PDB entry 5NMG | X-ray diffraction, 2.75 A resolution | chains A and B of the 5 polymer chains in the assembly

# Chain A
Name: HLA class I histocompatibility antigen, A-2 alpha chain
From: Homo sapiens
UniProtKB: P01892 (1A02_HUMAN); residues 1-276 here correspond to UniProt positions 25-300 (UniProt number = residue number + 24)
Sequence (276 residues; each row starts with the number of its first residue):
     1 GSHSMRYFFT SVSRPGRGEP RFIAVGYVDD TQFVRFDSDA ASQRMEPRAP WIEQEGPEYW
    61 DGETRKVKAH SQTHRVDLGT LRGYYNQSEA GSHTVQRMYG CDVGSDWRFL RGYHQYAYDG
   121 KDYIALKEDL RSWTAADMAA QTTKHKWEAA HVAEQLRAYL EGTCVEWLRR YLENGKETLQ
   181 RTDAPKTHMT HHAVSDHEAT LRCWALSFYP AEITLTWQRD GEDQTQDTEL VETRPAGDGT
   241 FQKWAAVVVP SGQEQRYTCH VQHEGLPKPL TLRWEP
Cystine bridges: Cys-101/Cys-164, Cys-203/Cys-259

# Chain B
Name: Beta-2-microglobulin
From: Homo sapiens
UniProtKB: P61769 (B2MG_HUMAN); residues 1-99 here correspond to UniProt positions 21-119 (UniProt number = residue number + 20)
Sequence (100 residues; row label = number of the first residue in the row; numbering starts at 0):
     0 MIQRTPKIQV YSRHPAENGK SNFLNCYVSG FHPSDIEVDL LKNGERIEKV EHSDLSFSKD
    60 WSFYLLYYTE FTPTEKDEYA CRVNHVTLSQ PKIVKWDRDM
Construct notes: initiating methionine (0)
UniProt features mapped onto this chain:
  - modified residue: Gln-2 (Pyrrolidone carboxylic acid)
  - glycosylation: Ile-1 (N-linked (Glc) (glycation) isoleucine), Lys-19 (N-linked (Glc) (glycation) lysine), Lys-41 (N-linked (Glc) (glycation) lysine), Lys-48 (N-linked (Glc) (glycation) lysine), Lys-58 (N-linked (Glc) (glycation) lysine), Lys-91 (N-linked (Glc) (glycation) lysine), Lys-94 (N-linked (Glc) (glycation) lysine)
Cystine bridges: Cys-25/Cys-80

# Interface between chain A and chain B
Pairs across the interface (59):
  Phe-8(A) / Ser-55(B)
  Phe-8(A) / Phe-56(B)
  Phe-9(A) / Phe-56(B)
  Thr-10(A) / Phe-56(B)
  Thr-10(A) / Phe-62(B)
  Val-12(A) / Ser-33(B)
  Ile-23(A) / Leu-54(B)
  Val-25(A) / Asp-53(B)
  Val-25(A) / Leu-54(B)
  Val-25(A) / Ser-55(B)
  Tyr-27(A) / Ser-55(B)  hydrogen bond
  Tyr-27(A) / Tyr-63(B)  hydrogen bond
  Gln-32(A) / Asp-53(B)
  Arg-35(A) / Asp-53(B)  salt bridge
  Arg-48(A) / Asp-53(B)  salt bridge
  Ser-92(A) / Met-0(B)
  His-93(A) / Met-0(B)
  Gln-96(A) / His-31(B)  hydrogen bond
  Gln-96(A) / Phe-56(B)
  Gln-96(A) / Trp-60(B)  hydrogen bond (side chain-backbone)
  Gln-96(A) / Phe-62(B)
  Arg-97(A) / Phe-56(B)
  Gln-115(A) / Trp-60(B)
  Tyr-116(A) / Trp-60(B)
  Ala-117(A) / Trp-60(B)
  Asp-119(A) / Met-0(B)
  Asp-119(A) / Ile-1(B)
  Asp-119(A) / His-31(B)
  Gly-120(A) / Ile-1(B)
  Gly-120(A) / His-31(B)
  Gly-120(A) / Trp-60(B)
  Lys-121(A) / Ile-1(B)
  Asp-122(A) / Trp-60(B)  hydrogen bond
  Thr-190(A) / Asp-98(B)
  His-192(A) / Asp-98(B)  salt bridge
  Arg-202(A) / Asp-98(B)  salt bridge
  Arg-202(A) / Met-99(B)
  Trp-204(A) / Asp-98(B)
  Trp-204(A) / Met-99(B)
  Val-231(A) / Gln-8(B)
  Glu-232(A) / Lys-6(B)  salt bridge
  Glu-232(A) / Gln-8(B)
  Glu-232(A) / Tyr-26(B)
  Glu-232(A) / Ser-28(B)  hydrogen bond
  Arg-234(A) / Gln-8(B)
  Arg-234(A) / Tyr-10(B)
  Arg-234(A) / Met-99(B)  hydrogen bond (side chain-backbone)
  Pro-235(A) / Tyr-10(B)  hydrogen bond (backbone-side chain)
  Pro-235(A) / Tyr-26(B)
  Pro-235(A) / Leu-65(B)  hydrophobic
  Ala-236(A) / Arg-12(B)
  Ala-236(A) / Asn-24(B)
  Gly-237(A) / Arg-12(B)  hydrogen bond (backbone-side chain)
  Gly-237(A) / Leu-65(B)
  Asp-238(A) / Arg-12(B)
  Gln-242(A) / Tyr-10(B)
  Gln-242(A) / Ser-11(B)
  Gln-242(A) / Arg-12(B)
  Trp-244(A) / Met-99(B)  hydrogen bond (side chain-backbone)
Also at the interface, not in a pair above, chain A (38 interface residues in all): Thr-94, Met-98, Leu-206, Thr-233
Also at the interface, not in a pair above, chain B (25 interface residues in all): His-13, Pro-14, Asp-59

# Overview
The interface between chain A and chain B involves 38 residues on one side and 25 on the other; the contacts
include 10 hydrogen bonds and 5 salt bridges. Polar pairs include Arg-35(A)/Asp-53(B), Arg-48(A)/Asp-53(B) and
His-192(A)/Asp-98(B).
Here chain A is HLA class I histocompatibility antigen, A-2 alpha chain and chain B is Beta-2-microglobulin,
both from Homo sapiens. Entry 5NMG (868 TCR in complex with HLA A02 presenting SLYFNTIAVL) was determined by
X-ray diffraction together with 5NMD, 5NME, 5NMF, 5NMH and 5NMK from the same study.
